7YV0 - chain A; structure by X-ray diffraction, 2.34 A resolution.

Chain A:
Name: Transglycosylse
Source organism: Marinactinospora thermotolerans
Reference sequence: G8HX37 (G8HX37_9ACTN); numbering as in UniProt (aligned over 1-376)
Chain sequence (376 residues; numbered 1 to 376; the number before each row is that of its first residue):
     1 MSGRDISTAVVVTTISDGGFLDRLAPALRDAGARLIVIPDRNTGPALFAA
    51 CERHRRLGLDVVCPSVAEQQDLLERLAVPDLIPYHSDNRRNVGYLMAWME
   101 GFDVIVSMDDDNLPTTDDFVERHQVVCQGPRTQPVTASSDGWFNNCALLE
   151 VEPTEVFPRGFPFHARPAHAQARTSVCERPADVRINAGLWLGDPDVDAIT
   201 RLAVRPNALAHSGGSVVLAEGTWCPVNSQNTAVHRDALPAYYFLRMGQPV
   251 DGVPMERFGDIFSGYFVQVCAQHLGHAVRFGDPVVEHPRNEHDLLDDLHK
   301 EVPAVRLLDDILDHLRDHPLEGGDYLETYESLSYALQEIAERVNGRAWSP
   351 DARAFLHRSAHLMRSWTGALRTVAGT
Unresolved in the structure: 1-4
Disulfides: Cys51-Cys63

In short:
Chain A is Transglycosylse (Marinactinospora thermotolerans); the structure, Structural Insight into a
Metal-Dependent Mutase MtdL Revealing an Arginine Residue Covalently Mediated Interconversion between
Nucleotide-Based ..., was determined by X-ray diffraction (same publication as 7YUA).
